Entry 6Z02 (X-ray diffraction, 2.10 A resolution); this record covers chains L and M of the 3 polymer chains in the assembly.

== Chain L ==
Name: Reaction center protein L chain
From: Rhodobacter sphaeroides
Reference sequence: P0C0Y8 (RCEL_RHOSH); residues 1-281 here correspond to UniProt positions 2-282 (UniProt number = residue number + 1)
Amino-acid sequence (281 residues; numbered 1 to 281; the number before each row is that of its first residue):
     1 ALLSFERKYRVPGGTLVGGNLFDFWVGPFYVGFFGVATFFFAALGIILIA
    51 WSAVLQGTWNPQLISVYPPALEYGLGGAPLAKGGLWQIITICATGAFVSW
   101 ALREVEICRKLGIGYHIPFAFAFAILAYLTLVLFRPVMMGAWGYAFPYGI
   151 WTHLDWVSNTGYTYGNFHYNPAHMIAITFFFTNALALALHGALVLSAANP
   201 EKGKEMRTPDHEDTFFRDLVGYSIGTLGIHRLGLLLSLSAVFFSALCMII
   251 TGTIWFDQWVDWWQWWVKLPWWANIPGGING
Sequence notes: conflict Thr-178 (Ser179 in P0C0Y8)

== Chain M ==
Name: Reaction center protein M chain
From: Rhodobacter sphaeroides
Reference sequence: P0C0Y9 (RCEM_RHOSH); residues 1-302 here correspond to UniProt positions 2-303 (UniProt number = residue number + 1)
Amino-acid sequence (302 residues; each row starts with the number of its first residue):
     1 AEYQNIFTQVQVRGPADLGMTEDVNLANRSGVGPFSTLLGWFGNAQLGPI
    51 YLGSLGVLSLFSGLMWFFTIGIWFWYQAGWNPAVFLRDLFFFSLEPPAPE
   101 YGLSFAAPLKEGGLWLIASFFMFVAVWSWWGRTYLRAQALGMGKHTAWAF
   151 LSAIWLWMVLGFIRPILMGSWSEAVPYGIFSHLDWTNNFSLVHGNLFYNP
   201 FHGLSIAFLYGSALLFAMHGATILAVSRFGGERELEQIADRGTAAERAAL
   251 FWRWTMGFNATMEGIHRWAIWMAVLVTLTGGIGILLSGTVVDNWYVWGQN
   301 HG
Sequence notes: conflict Thr-8 (Ser9 in P0C0Y9)
Curated features (UniProtKB/Swiss-Prot):
  - binding site ((7R,8Z)-bacteriochlorophyll b): His-182, His-202
  - binding site (Fe cation): His-219, Glu-234, His-266
  - binding site (a ubiquinone): Trp-252

== How chain L and chain M interact ==
Pairs across the interface (215):
  Ala-1(L) / Arg-253(M)  hydrogen bond (backbone-side chain)
  Leu-2(L) / Arg-253(M)
  Leu-3(L) / Leu-250(M)  hydrophobic
  Leu-3(L) / Arg-253(M)
  Leu-3(L) / Asn-259(M)
  Phe-5(L) / Arg-241(M)
  Phe-5(L) / Glu-246(M)
  Glu-6(L) / Leu-250(M)
  Glu-6(L) / Arg-253(M)  salt bridge
  Glu-6(L) / Trp-254(M)  hydrogen bond
  Lys-8(L) / Glu-246(M)  salt bridge
  Tyr-9(L) / Thr-243(M)  hydrogen bond
  Tyr-9(L) / Glu-246(M)  hydrogen bond
  Tyr-9(L) / Arg-247(M)
  Tyr-9(L) / Leu-250(M)  hydrophobic
  Tyr-9(L) / Trp-254(M)
  Arg-10(L) / Arg-253(M)
  Arg-10(L) / Trp-254(M)
  Trp-25(L) / Trp-254(M)
  Pro-28(L) / Arg-253(M)
  Pro-28(L) / Trp-254(M)
  Pro-28(L) / Gly-257(M)
  Phe-29(L) / Trp-254(M)
  Phe-29(L) / Thr-255(M)
  Phe-29(L) / Met-256(M)
  Phe-29(L) / Gly-257(M)
  Tyr-30(L) / Trp-254(M)  hydrogen bond (backbone-backbone)
  Trp-100(L) / Thr-255(M)
  Arg-103(L) / Trp-254(M)  hydrogen bond (side chain-backbone)
  Arg-103(L) / Thr-255(M)  hydrogen bond (side chain-backbone)
  Glu-104(L) / Phe-251(M)
  Glu-104(L) / Thr-255(M)
  Ile-107(L) / Phe-251(M)  hydrophobic
  Ile-107(L) / Trp-254(M)  hydrophobic
  Ile-107(L) / Thr-255(M)
  Cys-108(L) / Phe-251(M)  hydrophobic
  Lys-110(L) / Trp-254(M)
  Leu-111(L) / Arg-247(M)  hydrogen bond (backbone-side chain)
  Leu-111(L) / Leu-250(M)
  Leu-111(L) / Phe-251(M)
  Leu-111(L) / Trp-254(M)  hydrophobic
  Gly-112(L) / Arg-228(M)  hydrogen bond (backbone-side chain)
  Gly-112(L) / Phe-229(M)
  Ile-113(L) / Ala-225(M)
  Ile-113(L) / Val-226(M)  hydrophobic
  Ile-113(L) / Arg-228(M)
  Ile-113(L) / Phe-229(M)  hydrophobic
  Ile-113(L) / Arg-247(M)
  Ile-113(L) / Phe-251(M)  hydrophobic
  Gly-114(L) / Ala-225(M)  hydrogen bond (backbone-backbone)
  Gly-114(L) / Arg-228(M)
  His-116(L) / Gln-4(M)  hydrogen bond (side chain-backbone)
  His-116(L) / Ala-221(M)
  His-116(L) / Leu-224(M)
  His-116(L) / Ala-225(M)
  Ile-117(L) / Ala-221(M)  hydrophobic
  Ile-117(L) / Thr-222(M)
  Ile-117(L) / Phe-251(M)  hydrophobic
  Ile-117(L) / Trp-252(M)  hydrophobic
  Trp-151(L) / Phe-197(M)
  Leu-154(L) / Phe-197(M)
  Val-157(L) / Phe-197(M)  hydrophobic
  Tyr-162(L) / Asn-187(M)  hydrogen bond
  Tyr-162(L) / Leu-191(M)
  Asn-166(L) / Leu-183(M)
  Asn-166(L) / Asn-187(M)
  His-168(L) / Leu-183(M)  hydrogen bond (side chain-backbone)
  His-168(L) / Thr-186(M)
  His-168(L) / Asn-187(M)
  Tyr-169(L) / Phe-180(M)
  Tyr-169(L) / Asp-184(M)  hydrogen bond
  Met-174(L) / Phe-180(M)  hydrophobic
  Met-174(L) / Leu-183(M)  hydrophobic
  Phe-180(L) / Leu-209(M)
  Phe-180(L) / Ala-213(M)  hydrophobic
  Asn-183(L) / Ser-212(M)  hydrogen bond (side chain-backbone)
  Asn-183(L) / Ala-213(M)
  Asn-183(L) / Phe-216(M)
  Ala-184(L) / Ala-273(M)
  Ala-186(L) / Phe-216(M)
  Leu-187(L) / Ser-212(M)
  Leu-187(L) / Phe-216(M)  hydrophobic
  Leu-187(L) / Ala-269(M)  hydrophobic
  Ala-188(L) / Ala-273(M)
  His-190(L) / His-219(M)
  His-190(L) / Glu-234(M)  salt bridge
  His-190(L) / His-266(M)  hydrogen bond
  Gly-191(L) / His-266(M)
  Ala-192(L) / His-145(M)
  Ala-192(L) / Thr-146(M)
  Ala-192(L) / Ile-270(M)  hydrophobic
  Val-194(L) / Glu-234(M)
  Val-194(L) / Leu-235(M)
  Val-194(L) / His-266(M)
  Leu-195(L) / His-145(M)
  Leu-195(L) / Glu-263(M)
  Leu-195(L) / His-266(M)
  Leu-195(L) / Arg-267(M)
  Leu-195(L) / Ile-270(M)  hydrophobic
  Ser-196(L) / Met-142(M)
  Ser-196(L) / Gly-143(M)  hydrogen bond (backbone-backbone)
  Ser-196(L) / His-145(M)
  Ala-197(L) / Leu-235(M)  hydrophobic
  Ala-198(L) / Leu-235(M)
  Asn-199(L) / Gly-143(M)
  Asn-199(L) / His-145(M)
  Asn-199(L) / Glu-263(M)  hydrogen bond
  Asn-199(L) / Arg-267(M)  hydrogen bond
  Pro-200(L) / Gly-141(M)
  Pro-200(L) / Gly-143(M)
  Glu-201(L) / Gln-138(M)
  Glu-201(L) / Gly-141(M)  hydrogen bond (backbone-backbone)
  Glu-201(L) / Met-142(M)
  Glu-201(L) / Lys-144(M)  salt bridge
  Lys-204(L) / Gly-141(M)
  Met-206(L) / Leu-235(M)
  Arg-207(L) / Glu-22(M)  salt bridge
  Arg-207(L) / Leu-140(M)  hydrogen bond (side chain-backbone)
  Arg-207(L) / Gly-141(M)
  Arg-207(L) / Met-142(M)
  Arg-207(L) / Leu-235(M)
  Thr-208(L) / Leu-235(M)
  Pro-209(L) / Leu-235(M)
  Asp-210(L) / Met-20(M)
  His-211(L) / Met-20(M)
  His-211(L) / Glu-22(M)  salt bridge
  His-211(L) / Met-142(M)
  Glu-212(L) / Leu-235(M)
  Asp-213(L) / Asn-44(M)
  Thr-214(L) / Gly-19(M)
  Thr-214(L) / Met-20(M)  hydrogen bond (side chain-backbone)
  Thr-214(L) / Arg-29(M)
  Phe-215(L) / Thr-133(M)
  Phe-215(L) / Arg-136(M)
  Phe-215(L) / Ala-137(M)
  Phe-215(L) / Leu-140(M)  hydrophobic
  Phe-215(L) / Met-142(M)  hydrophobic
  Phe-215(L) / Thr-146(M)
  Arg-217(L) / Asn-44(M)
  Arg-217(L) / Gln-46(M)
  Arg-217(L) / Gly-48(M)
  Arg-217(L) / Pro-49(M)
  Arg-217(L) / Ile-50(M)
  Asp-218(L) / Arg-29(M)  salt bridge
  Asp-218(L) / Ile-50(M)
  Asp-218(L) / Tyr-51(M)  hydrogen bond (backbone-backbone)
  Asp-218(L) / Arg-132(M)  hydrogen bond (backbone-side chain)
  Leu-219(L) / Trp-129(M)
  Leu-219(L) / Arg-132(M)  hydrogen bond (backbone-side chain)
  Leu-219(L) / Thr-133(M)
  Val-220(L) / Ile-50(M)
  Val-220(L) / Trp-129(M)  hydrophobic
  Gly-221(L) / Leu-47(M)
  Gly-221(L) / Gly-48(M)  hydrogen bond (backbone-backbone)
  Gly-221(L) / Ile-50(M)
  Tyr-222(L) / Leu-39(M)  hydrophobic
  Tyr-222(L) / Gly-43(M)
  Tyr-222(L) / Asn-44(M)  hydrogen bond (side chain-backbone)
  Tyr-222(L) / Gln-46(M)
  Ser-223(L) / Asn-44(M)  hydrogen bond (backbone-side chain)
  Ile-224(L) / Gly-43(M)
  Ile-224(L) / Asn-44(M)  hydrogen bond (backbone-backbone)
  Gly-225(L) / Asn-44(M)
  Thr-226(L) / Glu-232(M)
  Leu-227(L) / Asn-5(M)
  Leu-227(L) / Leu-224(M)  hydrophobic
  Leu-227(L) / Glu-232(M)
  Gly-228(L) / Phe-42(M)
  Ile-229(L) / Phe-216(M)
  His-230(L) / His-219(M)  hydrogen bond
  His-230(L) / Gly-220(M)
  His-230(L) / Ile-223(M)
  His-230(L) / Glu-234(M)  salt bridge
  Arg-231(L) / Tyr-3(M)
  Arg-231(L) / Asn-5(M)  hydrogen bond (side chain-backbone)
  Arg-231(L) / Ile-6(M)  hydrogen bond (side chain-backbone)
  Arg-231(L) / Phe-7(M)
  Arg-231(L) / Thr-8(M)  hydrogen bond
  Arg-231(L) / Trp-41(M)
  Arg-231(L) / Phe-42(M)  hydrogen bond (side chain-backbone)
  Arg-231(L) / Leu-224(M)
  Leu-232(L) / Phe-42(M)
  Gly-233(L) / Phe-216(M)
  Leu-234(L) / Ala-217(M)
  Leu-234(L) / Ala-221(M)  hydrophobic
  Leu-234(L) / Leu-224(M)  hydrophobic
  Ser-237(L) / Ala-213(M)  hydrogen bond (side chain-backbone)
  Ser-237(L) / Phe-216(M)
  Ser-237(L) / Ala-217(M)
  Trp-263(L) / Phe-90(M)  hydrophobic
  Trp-263(L) / Phe-180(M)  hydrophobic
  Trp-266(L) / Leu-86(M)  hydrogen bond (side chain-backbone)
  Trp-266(L) / Arg-87(M)  hydrogen bond (side chain-backbone)
  Val-267(L) / Arg-87(M)
  Val-267(L) / Phe-91(M)  hydrophobic
  Trp-272(L) / Ala-83(M)
  Trp-272(L) / Leu-86(M)  hydrophobic
  Trp-272(L) / Arg-87(M)  hydrogen bond (backbone-side chain)
  Ala-273(L) / Arg-87(M)
  Ile-275(L) / Asn-81(M)
  Ile-275(L) / Ala-83(M)  hydrophobic
  Ile-275(L) / Val-84(M)  hydrophobic
  Ile-275(L) / Arg-87(M)  hydrogen bond (backbone-side chain)
  Pro-276(L) / Val-84(M)
  Gly-277(L) / Arg-87(M)  hydrogen bond (backbone-side chain)
  Gly-278(L) / Gln-77(M)
  Gly-278(L) / Val-84(M)
  Gly-278(L) / Asp-88(M)
  Ile-279(L) / Asp-88(M)  hydrogen bond (backbone-side chain)
  Ile-279(L) / Phe-91(M)  hydrophobic
  Ile-279(L) / Phe-92(M)  hydrophobic
  Asn-280(L) / Arg-87(M)
  Asn-280(L) / Asp-88(M)  hydrogen bond
  Asn-280(L) / Phe-91(M)
  Gly-281(L) / Arg-87(M)
Interface residues without a listed pair, chain L (98 interface residues in all): Ala-120, Asp-155, Ser-158, Phe-181, Leu-189, Leu-193, Leu-235
Interface residues without a listed pair, chain M (100 interface residues in all): Asp-17, Val-24, Ala-78, Ala-149, Asn-195, Tyr-198, Leu-215, Met-218, Ile-238, Ala-239, Ala-249, Met-272

== Overview ==
Chain L and chain M form an interface of 98 and 100 residues respectively; the contacts include 42 hydrogen
bonds and 8 salt bridges. Among the polar pairs are Glu-6(L)/Arg-253(M), Lys-8(L)/Glu-246(M) and
His-190(L)/Glu-234(M).
Here chain L is Reaction center protein L chain and chain M is Reaction center protein M chain, both from
Rhodobacter sphaeroides. Entry 6Z02 (Photosynthetic Reaction Center From Rhodobacter Sphaeroides strain RV in
surfo crystallization) was determined by X-ray diffraction together with 6Z1J and 6Z27 from the same study.
